5M1T - chains A and B; structure by X-ray diffraction, 2.27 A resolution.

[Chain A (and B)]
Protein: MucR Phosphodiesterase
Organism: Pseudomonas aeruginosa
Notes: chain B of this document is another copy of the same molecule, construct and numbering; everything in this record applies to it too
UniProt: Q9I310 (Y1727_PSEAE); numbering as in UniProt (aligned over 426-685)
Chain sequence (281 residues; each row starts with the number of its first residue):
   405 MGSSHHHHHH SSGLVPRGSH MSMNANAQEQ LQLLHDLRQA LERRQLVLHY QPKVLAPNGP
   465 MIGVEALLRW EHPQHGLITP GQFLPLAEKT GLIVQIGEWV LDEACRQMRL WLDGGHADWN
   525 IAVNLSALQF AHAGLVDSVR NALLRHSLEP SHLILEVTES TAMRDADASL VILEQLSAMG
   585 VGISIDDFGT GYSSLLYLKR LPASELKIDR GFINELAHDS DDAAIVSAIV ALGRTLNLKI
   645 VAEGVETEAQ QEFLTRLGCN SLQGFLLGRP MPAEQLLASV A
Disordered / not traced: 405-434, 682-685 (chain B: 405-447, 475-479, 517-520, 682-685)
Sequence notes: initiating methionine (405); expression tag (406-425)
Metal / ion sites: Mg2+ site 1: Glu469, Asn528, Glu560, Asp590 (together with c-di-GMP); Mg2+ site 2: Asp590, Asp591, Glu647 (together with c-di-GMP)
Residues lining bound ligands: c-di-GMP (C2E; 9,9'-[(2R,3R,3aS,5S,7aR,9R,10R,10aS,12S,14aR)-3,5,10,12-tetrahydroxy-5,12-dioxidooctahydro-2H,7H-difuro[3,2-d:3',2'-j][1,3,7,9,2,8]tetraoxadiphosphacyclododecine-2,9-diyl]bis(2-amino-1,9-dihydro-6H-purin-6-one)): Gln455, Glu469, Ala470, Leu471, Leu472, Arg473, Thr483, Pro484, Leu488, Ile497, Val504, Asn528, Leu529, Ser530, Gln533, Glu560, Asp590, Asp591, Arg614, Glu647, Gly648, Val649, Glu650, Gly668, Phe669, Pro674
Curated features (UniProtKB/Swiss-Prot):
  - binding site (3',3'-c-di-GMP): Gln455, Glu469, Leu472, Arg473, Asn528, Gln533, Asp590, Arg614, Glu650, Phe669
  - binding site (Mg(2+)): Glu469, Asn528, Glu560, Asp590, Asp591, Glu647

[Chain A / chain B interface]
Residue-residue contacts (8):
  His536(A) with Arg638(B); Asn641(B)
  Ala537(A) with Gly637(B); Arg638(B); Asn641(B), hydrogen bond (backbone-side chain); Leu642(B)
  Gly538(A) with Arg638(B)
  Asp541(A) with Arg638(B), salt bridge
Interface residues without a listed pair, chain A (6 interface residues in all): Leu532, Ala535
Interface residues without a listed pair, chain B (5 interface residues in all): Lys643

[In short]
Chain A and chain B form an interface of 6 and 5 residues respectively; the contacts include 1 hydrogen bond
and 1 salt bridge. Polar pairs include Asp541(A)-Arg638(B) and Ala537(A)-Asn641(B). Ligands of chain A:
c-di-GMP.
Both chains are MucR Phosphodiesterase (Pseudomonas aeruginosa). Entry 5M1T (PaMucR Phosphodiesterase,
c-di-GMP complex) was determined by X-ray diffraction (same publication as 5MFU, 5MKG and 4Y9M).
